Entry 8PET (electron microscopy, 2.60 A resolution); this record covers chains D and F of the 6 polymer chains in the assembly.

== Chain D ==
Protein: Gamma-aminobutyric acid receptor subunit beta-3
Source organism: Homo sapiens
UniProtKB: P28472 (GBRB3_HUMAN); the construct has insertions or renumbered stretches relative to UniProt, so the offset changes along the chain: 1-309 = UniProt 26-334; 333-423 = UniProt 335-425; 426-473 = UniProt 426-473
Chain sequence (490 residues; row label = number of the first residue in the row; note: 23 numbers in that range are skipped by the numbering (no residue carries them; nothing is unmodelled there); numbers below 1 keep their minus sign (Met-39 is residue -39)):
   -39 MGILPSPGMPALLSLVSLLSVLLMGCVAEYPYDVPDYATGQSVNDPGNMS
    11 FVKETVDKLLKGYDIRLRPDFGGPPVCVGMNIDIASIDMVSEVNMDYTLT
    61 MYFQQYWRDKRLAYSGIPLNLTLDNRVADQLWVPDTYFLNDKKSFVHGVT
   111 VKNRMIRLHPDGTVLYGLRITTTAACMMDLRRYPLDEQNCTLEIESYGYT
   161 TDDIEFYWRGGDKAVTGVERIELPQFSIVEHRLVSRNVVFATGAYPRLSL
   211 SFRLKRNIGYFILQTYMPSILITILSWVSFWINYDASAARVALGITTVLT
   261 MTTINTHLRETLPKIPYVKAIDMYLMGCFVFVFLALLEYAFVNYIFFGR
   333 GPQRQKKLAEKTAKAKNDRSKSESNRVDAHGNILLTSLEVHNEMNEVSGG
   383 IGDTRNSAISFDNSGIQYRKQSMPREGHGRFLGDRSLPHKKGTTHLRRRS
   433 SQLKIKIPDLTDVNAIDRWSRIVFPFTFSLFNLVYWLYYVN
Not modelled in the structure: -39 to 8, 333-443, 473
Construct notes: initiating methionine (-39); expression tag (-38 to 0); insertion (424-425)
UniProt features mapped onto this chain:
  - binding site (benzamidine): Asp95 to Tyr97, Glu155 to Tyr157, Phe200
  - binding site (4-aminobutanoate): Tyr97, Glu155, Tyr157, Thr202
  - binding site (histamine): Tyr97, Ser156, Tyr157, Thr202
  - glycosylation (N-linked (GlcNAc...) asparagine): Asn8, Asn80, Asn149
Disulfides: Cys136-Cys150
Glycans and other covalent adducts: N-acetylglucosamine (NAG) linked to Asn80; glycan linked to Asn149
Bound ions: Zn2+: His267 (shared with 1 residue of chain B; 1 residue of chain E)

== Chain F ==
Protein: Nanobody Nb25
Source organism: Lama glama
Notes: antibody fragment or engineered binder
Chain sequence (135 residues; row label = number of the first residue in the row):
     1 QVQLQESGGGLVQAGGSLRLSCAASGHTFNYPIMGWFRQAPGKEREFVGA
    51 ISWSGGSTSYADSVKDRFTISRDNAKNTVYLEMNNLKPEDTAVYYCAAKG
   101 RYSGGLYYPTNYDYWGQGTQVTVSSHHHHHHEPEA
Not modelled in the structure: 125-135
Disulfides: Cys22-Cys96

== How chain D and chain F interact ==
Pairs across the interface (12; chain D residue first):
  Lys173(D) with Asp62(F), salt bridge
  Val178(D) with Ser57(F)
  Glu179(D) with Ile33(F); Ser52(F); Ser57(F), hydrogen bond (backbone-side chain); Leu106(F)
  Arg180(D) with Gly104(F), hydrogen bond (side chain-backbone)
  Glu182(D) with Pro32(F); Arg101(F), salt bridge
  Ile188(D) with Gly56(F); Ser57(F)
  Val189(D) with Gly56(F)
Other interface residues (no listed pair), chain D (8 interface residues in all): Ser187
Other interface residues (no listed pair), chain F (12 interface residues in all): Ser54, Tyr60, Gly105

== Summary ==
8 residues of chain D and 12 residues of chain F are in contact; the contacts include 2 hydrogen bonds and 2
salt bridges. Polar pairs include Lys173(D)-Asp62(F), Glu182(D)-Arg101(F) and Glu179(D)-Ser57(F).
N-acetylglucosamine is covalently linked to Asn80(D).
Chain D is Gamma-aminobutyric acid receptor subunit beta-3 (Homo sapiens) and chain F is Nanobody Nb25 (Lama
glama); the structure, Cryo-EM structure of the full-length human alpha1beta3 GABA(A) receptor (babba
arrangement) in complex with nanobody Nb25 ..., was determined by electron microscopy.
